PDB entry 8TMC | electron microscopy, 3.30 A resolution | chains A and H of the 9 polymer chains in the assembly

# Chain A
Molecule: Cobalt/magnesium transport protein CorA
Organism: Thermotoga maritima
UniProt: Q9WZ31 (CORA_THEMA); numbering as in UniProt (aligned over 1-351)
Sequence (373 residues; numbered -21 to 351; the number before each row is that of its first residue; numbers below 1 keep their minus sign (Met-21 is residue -21)):
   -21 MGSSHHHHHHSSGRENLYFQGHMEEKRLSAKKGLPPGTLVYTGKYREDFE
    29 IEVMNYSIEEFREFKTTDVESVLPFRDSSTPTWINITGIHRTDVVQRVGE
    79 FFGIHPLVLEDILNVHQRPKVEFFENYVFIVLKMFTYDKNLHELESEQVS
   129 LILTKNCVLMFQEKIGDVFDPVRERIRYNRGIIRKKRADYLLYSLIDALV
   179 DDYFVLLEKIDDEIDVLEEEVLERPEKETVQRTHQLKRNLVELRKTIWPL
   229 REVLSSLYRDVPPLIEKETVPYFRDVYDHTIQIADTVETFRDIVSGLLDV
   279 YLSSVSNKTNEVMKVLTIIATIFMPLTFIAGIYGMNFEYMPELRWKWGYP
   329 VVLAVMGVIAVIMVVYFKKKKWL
Not modelled in the structure: -21 to 6
Construct notes: initiating methionine (-21); expression tag (-20 to 0)
Bound ions: Mg2+ near Asn314 (its only coordinating residue here)
UniProt features mapped onto this chain:
  - motif: Gly312 to Asn314 (Probable selectivity filter)
  - site: Asn288 (Essential for ion permeation), Leu294 (Important for closing the ion permeation pathway in the closed state), Thr295 (Threonine that confers selectivity for Co(2+) transport)

# Chain H
Molecule: sAB C12 Heavy Chain
Organism: Homo sapiens
Sequence (240 residues; each row starts with the number of its first residue):
     1 EISEVQLVESGGGLVQPGGSLRLSCAASGFNIYYSSIHWVRQAPGKGLEW
    51 VASIYSYSGYTSYADSVKGRFTISADTSKNTAYLQMNSLRAEDTAVYYCA
   101 RSFYVFKRGTKYPYYNYPAMDYWGQGTLVTVFNQIKGPSVFPLAPSSKST
   151 SGGTAALGCLVKDYFPEPVTVSWNSGALTSGVHTFPAVLQSSGLYSLSSV
   201 VTVPSSSLGTQTYICNVNHKPSNTKVDKKVEPKSCDKTHT
Not modelled in the structure: 1-3, 133-240
Cystine bridges: Cys25-Cys99

# How chain A and chain H interact
Residue-residue contacts (35):
  Leu12(A) - Tyr34(H)
  Leu12(A) - Tyr57(H)  hydrophobic
  Pro13(A) - Tyr34(H)
  Pro14(A) - Phe106(H)  hydrophobic
  Gly15(A) - Tyr55(H)  hydrogen bond (backbone-side chain)
  Gly15(A) - Tyr104(H)
  Thr16(A) - Tyr55(H)  hydrogen bond (backbone-side chain)
  Val18(A) - Tyr57(H)  hydrophobic
  Thr70(A) - Ser58(H)
  Asp71(A) - Ser58(H)
  Asp71(A) - Tyr60(H)
  Gln74(A) - Tyr60(H)
  Arg75(A) - Tyr60(H)
  Glu78(A) - Tyr60(H)  hydrogen bond
  Glu78(A) - Ser62(H)  hydrogen bond
  Gly81(A) - Tyr117(H)  hydrogen bond (backbone-side chain)
  Ile82(A) - Tyr117(H)
  His83(A) - Tyr104(H)
  His83(A) - Tyr115(H)
  His83(A) - Asn116(H)  hydrogen bond (side chain-backbone)
  His83(A) - Tyr117(H)  hydrogen bond (backbone-side chain)
  Pro84(A) - Tyr104(H)
  Leu85(A) - Tyr104(H)  hydrophobic
  Leu85(A) - Arg108(H)
  Leu85(A) - Tyr115(H)  hydrophobic
  Asp89(A) - Arg108(H)  salt bridge
  Val99(A) - Lys111(H)
  Glu100(A) - Lys111(H)
  Phe101(A) - Lys111(H)  hydrogen bond (backbone-backbone)
  Phe101(A) - Tyr112(H)  hydrophobic
  Phe102(A) - Pro113(H)  hydrophobic
  Phe102(A) - Tyr115(H)  hydrophobic
  Tyr105(A) - Tyr117(H)  hydrogen bond
  Ser234(A) - Lys111(H)
  Asp238(A) - Lys111(H)
Interface residues without a listed pair, chain A (29 interface residues in all): Leu17, Glu48, Val86, Glu88, Lys98
Interface residues without a listed pair, chain H (16 interface residues in all): Lys68

# Overview
29 residues of chain A face 16 of chain H across their interface; the contacts include 9 hydrogen bonds and 1
salt bridge. Among the polar pairs are Asp89(A)-Arg108(H), Gly15(A)-Tyr55(H) and Thr16(A)-Tyr55(H).
Chain A is Cobalt/magnesium transport protein CorA (Thermotoga maritima) and chain H is sAB C12 Heavy Chain
(Homo sapiens); the structure, Cryo-EM structure of CorA in complex with conformation-specific synthetic
antibody C12 and 20 mM MgCl2, State ..., was determined by electron microscopy.
